Entry 6WLZ (electron microscopy, 2.90 A resolution); this record covers chains J and M of the 17 polymer chains in the assembly.

[Chain J]
Molecule: V-type proton ATPase subunit E 1
Source organism: Homo sapiens
UniProt: P36543 (VATE1_HUMAN); residue numbers follow UniProt; this construct covers 1-226
Chain sequence (226 residues; numbered 1 to 226; the number before each row is that of its first residue):
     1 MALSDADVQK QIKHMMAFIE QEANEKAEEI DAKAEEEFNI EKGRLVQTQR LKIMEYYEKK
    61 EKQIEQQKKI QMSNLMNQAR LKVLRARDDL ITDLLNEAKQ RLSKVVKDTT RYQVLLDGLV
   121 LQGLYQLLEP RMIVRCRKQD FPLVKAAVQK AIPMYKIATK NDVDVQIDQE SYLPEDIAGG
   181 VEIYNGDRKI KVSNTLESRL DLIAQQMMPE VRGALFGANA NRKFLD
Disordered / not traced: 1-33
Swiss-Prot annotation at these positions:
  - modified residue: A2 (N-acetylalanine), Y56 (Phosphotyrosine)

[Chain M]
Molecule: V-type proton ATPase subunit G 1
Source organism: Homo sapiens
UniProt: O75348 (VATG1_HUMAN); residues 1-118 here = UniProt positions 1-118
Chain sequence (118 residues; each row starts with the number of its first residue):
     1 MASQSQGIQQ LLQAEKRAAE KVSEARKRKN RRLKQAKEEA QAEIEQYRLQ REKEFKAKEA
    61 AALGSRGSCS TEVEKETQEK MTILQTYFRQ NRDEVLDNLL AFVCDIRPEI HENYRING
Disordered / not traced: 1-27, 117-118
Swiss-Prot annotation at these positions:
  - modified residue: A2 (N-acetylalanine)

[Chain J / chain M interface]
Contacting residue pairs (78; chain J residue first):
  A34(J) - K29(M)
  A34(J) - R32(M)
  E37(J) - K29(M)
  E37(J) - L33(M)
  F38(J) - R32(M)
  F38(J) - A36(M)  hydrophobic
  E41(J) - R32(M)
  E41(J) - L33(M)
  E41(J) - A36(M)
  E41(J) - K37(M)  hydrogen bond (side chain-backbone)
  K42(J) - A36(M)  hydrogen bond (side chain-backbone)
  K42(J) - E39(M)
  K42(J) - A40(M)
  L45(J) - K37(M)
  V46(J) - E43(M)
  Q49(J) - I44(M)
  R50(J) - Y47(M)
  M54(J) - R51(M)  hydrogen bond
  Y56(J) - E52(M)
  Y57(J) - R51(M)
  Y57(J) - E52(M)
  Y57(J) - F55(M)  hydrophobic
  K60(J) - F55(M)
  E61(J) - F55(M)
  Q71(J) - R66(M)  hydrogen bond
  M72(J) - C69(M)  hydrophobic
  L75(J) - S70(M)
  L75(J) - V73(M)  hydrophobic
  M76(J) - V73(M)  hydrophobic
  A79(J) - T77(M)
  K82(J) - M81(M)
  V83(J) - T77(M)
  V83(J) - L84(M)
  L90(J) - Q85(M)
  L90(J) - F88(M)
  L94(J) - V95(M)  hydrophobic
  L94(J) - L96(M)  hydrophobic
  E97(J) - R92(M)  salt bridge
  E97(J) - L96(M)
  A98(J) - L96(M)
  R101(J) - L96(M)
  R101(J) - D97(M)  salt bridge
  L102(J) - L100(M)  hydrophobic
  L102(J) - V103(M)  hydrophobic
  L102(J) - C104(M)  hydrophobic
  L115(J) - I106(M)  hydrophobic
  G118(J) - I106(M)
  G118(J) - P108(M)
  L119(J) - I106(M)  hydrophobic
  L121(J) - P108(M)  hydrophobic
  Q122(J) - I106(M)
  Q122(J) - P108(M)
  Y125(J) - P108(M)  hydrophobic
  Y125(J) - E109(M)
  Y125(J) - I110(M)  hydrophobic
  L128(J) - I110(M)  hydrophobic
  A158(J) - I110(M)
  A158(J) - I116(M)
  T159(J) - I110(M)
  T159(J) - Y114(M)
  K160(J) - I116(M)
  N161(J) - Y114(M)
  R199(J) - F102(M)
  R199(J) - V103(M)  hydrogen bond (side chain-backbone)
  R199(J) - D105(M)  hydrogen bond (side chain-backbone)
  R199(J) - I106(M)
  L200(J) - V103(M)  hydrophobic
  I203(J) - F102(M)  hydrophobic
  I203(J) - V103(M)  hydrophobic
  M207(J) - L99(M)  hydrophobic
  M207(J) - F102(M)  hydrophobic
  V211(J) - V95(M)  hydrophobic
  A214(J) - N91(M)  hydrogen bond (backbone-side chain)
  A214(J) - V95(M)  hydrophobic
  L215(J) - Y87(M)
  L215(J) - F88(M)  hydrophobic
  L215(J) - N91(M)  hydrogen bond (backbone-side chain)
  F216(J) - L84(M)  hydrophobic
Interface residues without a listed pair, chain J (53 interface residues in all): I53, I64, A86, R87, L95, A204, G217
Interface residues without a listed pair, chain M (46 interface residues in all): R28, R48, E54, K58, K80, R107

[In short]
The interface between chain J and chain M involves 53 residues on one side and 46 on the other; the contacts
include 8 hydrogen bonds and 2 salt bridges. Polar contacts include E97(J)-R92(M), R101(J)-D97(M) and
E41(J)-K37(M).
Chain J is V-type proton ATPase subunit E 1 and chain M is V-type proton ATPase subunit G 1, both from Homo
sapiens; the structure, The V1 region of human V-ATPase in state 1 (focused refinement), was determined by
electron microscopy.
